Entry 1KYI (X-ray diffraction, 3.10 A resolution); this record covers chains J and P of the 24 polymer chains in the assembly.

# Chain J (and P)
Protein: ATP-dependent protease hslV
Organism: Haemophilus influenzae
Notes: EC 3.4.99.-; chain P of this document is another copy of the same molecule, construct and numbering; everything in this record applies to it too
UniProtKB: P43772 (HSLV_HAEIN); residues 1-174 here = UniProt positions 1-174
Amino-acid sequence (174 residues; row label = number of the first residue in the row):
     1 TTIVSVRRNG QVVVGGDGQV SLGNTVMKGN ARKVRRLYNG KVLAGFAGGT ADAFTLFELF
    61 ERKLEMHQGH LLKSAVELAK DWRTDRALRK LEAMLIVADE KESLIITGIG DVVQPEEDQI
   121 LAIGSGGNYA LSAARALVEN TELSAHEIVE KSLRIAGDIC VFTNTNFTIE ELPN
Not modelled in the structure: 174
Covalently attached groups: compound LVS linked to Thr-1
Small-molecule neighbours: LVS (4-iodo-3-nitrophenyl acetyl-leucinyl-leucinyl-leucinyl-vinylsulfone): Gln-19, Val-20, Ser-21, Leu-22, Met-27, Lys-33, Phe-46, Ala-47, Gly-48, Gly-49, Thr-50, Ala-53, Gly-124, Ser-125, Phe-162
Swiss-Prot annotation at these positions:
  - active site: Thr-2

# Interface between chain J and chain P
Residue-residue contacts (24; chain J residue first):
  Asn-128(J) / Tyr-129(P)
  Asn-128(J) / Ile-159(P)
  Tyr-129(J) / Asn-128(P)
  Tyr-129(J) / Tyr-129(P)  hydrophobic
  Tyr-129(J) / Ser-132(P)
  Leu-131(J) / Ile-159(P)  hydrophobic
  Ser-132(J) / Tyr-129(P)
  Ser-132(J) / Ser-132(P)
  Ser-132(J) / Ile-155(P)
  Ser-132(J) / Ile-159(P)
  Ala-133(J) / Ser-132(P)
  Ala-133(J) / Ala-136(P)  hydrophobic
  Ala-136(J) / Ala-133(P)
  Ala-136(J) / Ala-136(P)  hydrophobic
  Ala-136(J) / Leu-137(P)  hydrophobic
  Leu-137(J) / Ala-136(P)  hydrophobic
  Glu-139(J) / Ile-155(P)
  Asn-140(J) / Leu-137(P)
  Lys-151(J) / Asn-140(P)
  Ile-155(J) / Ser-132(P)
  Ile-155(J) / Ala-136(P)  hydrophobic
  Ile-159(J) / Asn-128(P)
  Ile-159(J) / Ser-132(P)
  Ile-159(J) / Arg-135(P)
Other interface residues (no listed pair), chain J (16 interface residues in all): Arg-135, Thr-141, Leu-143, Asp-158
Other interface residues (no listed pair), chain P (13 interface residues in all): Leu-131, Thr-141, Leu-143

# In short
16 residues of chain J and 13 residues of chain P are in contact. Compound LVS is covalently linked to
Thr-1(J). From UniProt: active-site residue Thr-2(J) on chain J.
Chain J and chain P are both ATP-dependent protease hslV (Haemophilus influenzae); the structure, HslUV (H.
influenzae)-NLVS Vinyl Sulfone Inhibitor Complex, was determined by X-ray diffraction.
